PDB entry 9JR3 | electron microscopy, 2.80 A resolution | chains A and B of the 6 polymer chains in the assembly

Chain A:
Protein: Guanine nucleotide-binding protein G(i) subunit alpha-1 (miniGq)
Organism: Homo sapiens
Chain sequence (245 residues; row label = number of the first residue in the row):
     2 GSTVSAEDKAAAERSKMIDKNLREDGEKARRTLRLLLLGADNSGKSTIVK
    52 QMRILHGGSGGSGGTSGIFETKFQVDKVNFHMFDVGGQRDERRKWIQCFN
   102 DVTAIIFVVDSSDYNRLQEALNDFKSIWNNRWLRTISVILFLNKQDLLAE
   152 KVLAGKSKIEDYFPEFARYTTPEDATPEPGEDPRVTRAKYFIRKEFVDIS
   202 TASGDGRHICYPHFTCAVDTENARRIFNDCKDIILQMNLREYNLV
Not modelled in the structure: 2-4, 52-67, 88-93

Chain B:
Protein: Guanine nucleotide-binding protein G(I)/G(S)/G(T) subunit beta-1
Organism: Rattus rattus
UniProt: P54311 (GBB1_RAT); residue numbers follow UniProt; this construct covers 2-340
Chain sequence (344 residues; each row starts with the number of its first residue; numbers below 1 keep their minus sign (Gly-3 is residue -3)):
    -3 GSQLQSELDQLRQEAEQLKNQIRDARKACADATLSQITNNIDPVGRIQMR
    47 TRRTLRGHLAKIYAMHWGTDSRLLVSASQDGKLIIWDSYTTNKVHAIPLR
    97 SSWVMTCAYAPSGNYVACGGLDNICSIYNLKTREGNVRVSRELAGHTGYL
   147 SCCRFLDDNQIVTSSGDTTCALWDIETGQQTTTFTGHTGDVMSLSLAPDT
   197 RLFVSGACDASAKLWDVREGMCRQTFTGHESDINAICFFPNGNAFATGSD
   247 DATCRLFDLRADQELMTYSHDNIICGITSVSFSKSGRLLLAGYDDFNCNV
   297 WDALKADRAGVLAGHDNRVSCLGVTDDGMAVATGSWDSFLKIWN
Not modelled in the structure: -3 to 3
Sequence notes: expression tag (-3 to 1)
UniProt features mapped onto this chain:
  - modified residue: Ser2 (N-acetylserine), His266 (Phosphohistidine)

Chain A / chain B interface:
Pairs across the interface (37):
  Ala12(A) - Asn88(B)
  Ala13(A) - Asn88(B)  hydrogen bond (backbone-side chain)
  Arg15(A) - Val90(B)  hydrogen bond (side chain-backbone)
  Ser16(A) - Asn88(B)  hydrogen bond
  Ser16(A) - Lys89(B)  hydrogen bond (side chain-backbone)
  Ile19(A) - Lys89(B)
  Ile19(A) - Ala92(B)  hydrophobic
  Asp20(A) - Arg52(B)
  Asp20(A) - Lys89(B)  salt bridge
  Leu23(A) - Gly53(B)
  Leu23(A) - Leu55(B)
  Leu23(A) - Lys78(B)
  Leu23(A) - Ile80(B)  hydrophobic
  Leu23(A) - Lys89(B)
  Asp26(A) - Lys78(B)  salt bridge
  Gly27(A) - Leu55(B)
  Arg35(A) - Trp99(B)
  Gly68(A) - Leu117(B)
  Gly68(A) - Asn119(B)
  Ile69(A) - Leu117(B)  hydrophobic
  Phe84(A) - Trp99(B)  hydrophobic
  Lys95(A) - Tyr145(B)  hydrogen bond (backbone-side chain)
  Lys95(A) - Met188(B)
  Lys95(A) - Cys204(B)
  Lys95(A) - Asp228(B)  salt bridge
  Lys95(A) - Asn230(B)
  Lys95(A) - Asp246(B)  salt bridge
  Gln98(A) - Tyr59(B)
  Gln98(A) - Arg314(B)  hydrogen bond
  Cys99(A) - Tyr59(B)
  Cys99(A) - Trp99(B)
  Phe100(A) - Trp99(B)  hydrophobic
  Asn101(A) - Lys57(B)  hydrogen bond
  Asn101(A) - Trp332(B)
  Trp133(A) - Asp290(B)
  Trp133(A) - Arg314(B)
  Trp133(A) - Trp332(B)  hydrophobic
Other interface residues (no listed pair), chain A (22 interface residues in all): Trp96, Asp102, Arg132
Other interface residues (no listed pair), chain B (27 interface residues in all): Gln75, His91, Met101, Asp118

Overview:
Chain A and chain B form an interface of 22 and 27 residues respectively, with 7 hydrogen bonds and 4 salt
bridges. Polar pairs include Asp20(A)-Lys89(B), Asp26(A)-Lys78(B) and Lys95(A)-Asp228(B).
Here chain A is Guanine nucleotide-binding protein G(i) subunit alpha-1 (miniGq) (Homo sapiens) and chain B is
Guanine nucleotide-binding protein G(I)/G(S)/G(T) subunit beta-1 (Rattus rattus). Entry 9JR3 (Cryo-EM
structure of PTH-PTH1R-Gq (tilted state)) was determined by electron microscopy, deposited together with 9JR2.
